PDB entry 5AFM | X-ray diffraction, 2.85 A resolution | chains C and D of the 5 polymer chains in the assembly

# Chain C (and D)
Protein: Acetylcholine-binding protein, neuronal acetylcholine receptor subunit alpha-7
Organism: Homo sapiens
Notes: chain D of this document is another copy of the same molecule, construct and numbering; everything in this record applies to it too
Sequence (205 residues; row label = number of the first residue in the row; numbering starts at 0):
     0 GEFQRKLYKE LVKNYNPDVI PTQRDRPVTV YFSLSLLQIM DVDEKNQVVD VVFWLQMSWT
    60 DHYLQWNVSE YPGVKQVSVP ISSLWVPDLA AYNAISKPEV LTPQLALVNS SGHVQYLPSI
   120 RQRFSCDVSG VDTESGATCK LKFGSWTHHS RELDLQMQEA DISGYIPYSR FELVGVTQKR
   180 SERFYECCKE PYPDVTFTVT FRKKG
Disulfide bonds: Cys-125/Cys-138, Cys-186/Cys-187
Residues lining bound ligands:
  - 9Z0 (4,5-dibromo-N-(3-hydroxypropyl)-1H-pyrrole-2-carboxamide), molecule 1: Phe-31, Leu-33, Phe-52, Leu-54, Leu-88, Ala-89, Ala-90, Pro-97, Ile-119, Gln-121, Phe-123, Phe-142
  - 9Z0, molecule 2: Val-99, Leu-100, Thr-101, Pro-102
  - Alpha-Lobeline (L0B), molecule 1: Leu-36, Trp-53, Gln-55, Gln-114, Leu-116, Ser-118
  - Alpha-Lobeline (L0B), molecule 2: Tyr-91, Ser-144, Trp-145, Tyr-184, Cys-186, Cys-187, Tyr-191
  - N-acetylglucosamine (NAG; 2-acetamido-2-deoxy-beta-D-glucopyranose): Asn-108, Ser-109, Ser-110, His-112, Gln-114
Reported in the primary citation:
  - binding site for 9Z0: Phe-31, Leu-33, Phe-52, Leu-54, Leu-88, Pro-97, Leu-100, Pro-102, Ile-119, Gln-121, Phe-142
  - mutagenesis - L35F (2,670 +/- 497 uM): decreased binding to 9Z0

# How chain C and chain D interact
Residue-residue contacts (52):
  Asn-13(C) / Arg-4(D)  hydrogen bond (backbone-side chain)
  Tyr-14(C) / Arg-4(D)
  Asn-15(C) / Arg-4(D)
  Asn-15(C) / Tyr-7(D)
  Asn-15(C) / Lys-8(D)
  Asp-17(C) / Tyr-7(D)  hydrogen bond (backbone-side chain)
  Asp-17(C) / Pro-79(D)
  Val-18(C) / Gln-3(D)
  Val-18(C) / Tyr-7(D)  hydrophobic
  Ile-19(C) / Gly-0(D)
  Ile-19(C) / Gln-3(D)
  Thr-21(C) / Gly-0(D)  hydrogen bond (side chain-backbone)
  Arg-23(C) / Gly-0(D)
  Arg-23(C) / Glu-1(D)
  Lys-44(C) / Asp-40(D)  salt bridge
  Lys-44(C) / Arg-169(D)  hydrogen bond (backbone-side chain)
  Asn-45(C) / Gln-37(D)  hydrogen bond (backbone-side chain)
  Asn-45(C) / Met-39(D)
  Asn-45(C) / Asp-40(D)
  Asn-45(C) / Arg-169(D)  hydrogen bond
  Gln-46(C) / Gln-37(D)
  Gln-46(C) / Tyr-167(D)
  Gln-46(C) / Ser-168(D)
  Val-47(C) / Met-39(D)  hydrophobic
  Tyr-62(C) / Gly-0(D)  hydrogen bond (side chain-backbone)
  Tyr-62(C) / Glu-1(D)
  Tyr-62(C) / Arg-4(D)
  Asp-87(C) / Pro-102(D)
  Asp-87(C) / Leu-104(D)
  Ala-89(C) / Pro-102(D)
  Ala-93(C) / Leu-100(D)
  Ile-94(C) / Leu-100(D)
  Ile-94(C) / Arg-120(D)  hydrogen bond (backbone-side chain)
  Ser-95(C) / Glu-98(D)
  Ser-95(C) / Leu-100(D)
  Lys-96(C) / Glu-98(D)  hydrogen bond (backbone-side chain)
  Lys-96(C) / Val-99(D)
  Arg-122(C) / Arg-120(D)
  Ser-124(C) / Gln-37(D)  hydrogen bond
  Ser-124(C) / Tyr-167(D)  hydrogen bond
  Cys-125(C) / Tyr-167(D)
  Asp-126(C) / Tyr-167(D)
  Trp-145(C) / Trp-53(D)
  Trp-145(C) / Thr-101(D)
  Trp-145(C) / Pro-102(D)
  Trp-145(C) / Leu-116(D)  hydrogen bond (side chain-backbone)
  Thr-146(C) / Ser-77(D)  hydrogen bond
  Thr-146(C) / Leu-104(D)
  Thr-146(C) / Leu-106(D)
  His-147(C) / Ser-77(D)  hydrogen bond
  His-148(C) / Gln-75(D)
  Glu-151(C) / Gln-75(D)
Interface residues without a listed pair, chain C (29 interface residues in all): Leu-88
Interface residues without a listed pair, chain D (28 interface residues in all): Val-51, Gln-103, Ile-165

# Summary
The interface between chain C and chain D involves 29 residues on one side and 28 on the other, with 14
hydrogen bonds and 1 salt bridge. Polar contacts include Lys-44(C)/Asp-40(D), Asn-13(C)/Arg-4(D) and
Asp-17(C)/Tyr-7(D). From the paper: a binding site for 9Z0 at Phe-31(C), Leu-33(C) and Phe-52(C) among others;
L35F of chain C reduces binding to 9Z0.
Both chains are Acetylcholine-binding protein, neuronal acetylcholine receptor subunit alpha-7 (Homo sapiens).
Entry 5AFM (alpha7-AChBP in complex with lobeline and fragment 4) was determined by X-ray diffraction (same
publication as 5AFH, 5AFJ, 5AFK, 5AFL and 5AFN).
